Entry 5NNF (X-ray diffraction, 1.15 A resolution); this record covers chains A and B.

[Chain A]
Name: Bromodomain-containing protein 4
From: Homo sapiens
UniProt: O60885 (BRD4_HUMAN); numbering as in UniProt (aligned over 44-168)
Amino-acid sequence (127 residues; each row starts with the number of its first residue):
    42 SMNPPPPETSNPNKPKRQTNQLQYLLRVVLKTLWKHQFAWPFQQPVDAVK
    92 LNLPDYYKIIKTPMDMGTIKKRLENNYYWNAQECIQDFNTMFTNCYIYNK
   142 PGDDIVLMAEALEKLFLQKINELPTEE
Unresolved in the structure: 42
Construct notes: expression tag (42-43)
Curated features (UniProtKB/Swiss-Prot):
  - site: Asn140 (Acetylated histone binding)
  - cross-link: Lys99 (Glycyl lysine isopeptide (Lys-Gly) (interchain with G-Cter in SUMO2))
  - natural variant: Asp145 (D145G: Found in a patient with a neurodevelopmental syndrome; uncertain significance)
  - mutagenesis: Asn140 (N140A: Abolishes binding to acetylated histones)
What the authors report for this chain:
  - conformationally variable residues (side-chain flip): Asp144, Ile146, Leu148

[Chain B]
Name: Flph(aly)ydvkl
Amino-acid sequence (10 residues; each row starts with the number of its first residue):
   217 FLPHKYDVKL
Unresolved in the structure: 225-226
Modified residues: Lys221 (N(6)-acetyllysine; ALY)
What the authors report for this chain:
  - contacts within the chain: Lys221-Tyr222 (water-mediated contact)
  - post-translational modification sites: Lys221

[Chain A / chain B interface]
Residue-residue contacts - 22 pairs, chain A then chain B:
  Trp81(A) - Tyr222(B)
  Pro82(A) - Lys221(B)
  Phe83(A) - Lys221(B)
  Val87(A) - Lys221(B)
  Lys91(A) - Val224(B)
  Leu92(A) - Tyr222(B)  hydrophobic
  Leu92(A) - Val224(B)
  Asn93(A) - Val224(B)
  Leu94(A) - Lys221(B)
  Tyr97(A) - Lys221(B)
  Tyr139(A) - His220(B)  hydrogen bond (backbone-side chain)
  Asn140(A) - His220(B)
  Asn140(A) - Lys221(B)
  Lys141(A) - His220(B)
  Pro142(A) - Phe217(B)
  Gly143(A) - Phe217(B)  hydrogen bond (backbone-backbone)
  Asp144(A) - Phe217(B)
  Asp144(A) - Pro219(B)
  Asp145(A) - Phe217(B)  hydrogen bond (backbone-backbone)
  Asp145(A) - Pro219(B)
  Ile146(A) - Pro219(B)  hydrophobic
  Ile146(A) - Tyr222(B)  hydrophobic
Other interface residues (no listed pair), chain A (18 interface residues in all): Leu148
Other interface residues (no listed pair), chain B (7 interface residues in all): Leu218
Interface features reported in the paper:
  - specific contacts: Asn140(A)-Lys221(B)

[In short]
18 residues of chain A face 7 of chain B across their interface; the contacts include 3 hydrogen bonds. Among
the polar pairs are Tyr139(A)-His220(B), Gly143(A)-Phe217(B) and Asp145(A)-Phe217(B). The paper describes a
contact between Asn140(A) and Lys221(B). The paper reports a modification site at Lys221(B); conformational
variability at Asp144(A), Ile146(A) and Leu148(A).
Here chain A is Bromodomain-containing protein 4 (Homo sapiens) and chain B is Flph(aly)ydvkl. Entry 5NNF
(Crystal Structure of the first bromodomain of human BRD4 in complex with an acetylated BAZ1B peptide ...) was
determined by X-ray diffraction (same publication as 5NNC, 5NND, 5NNE, 5NNG, 6G0O, 6G0P and 3 further
entries).
